Entry 8HST (X-ray diffraction, 2.66 A resolution); this record covers chain A.

# Chain A
Name: Beta-arrestin-1
From: Rattus norvegicus
Reference sequence: P29066 (ARRB1_RAT); residues 1-394 here = UniProt positions 1-394
Chain sequence (414 residues; each row starts with the number of its first residue; numbers below 1 keep their minus sign (Met-19 is residue -19)):
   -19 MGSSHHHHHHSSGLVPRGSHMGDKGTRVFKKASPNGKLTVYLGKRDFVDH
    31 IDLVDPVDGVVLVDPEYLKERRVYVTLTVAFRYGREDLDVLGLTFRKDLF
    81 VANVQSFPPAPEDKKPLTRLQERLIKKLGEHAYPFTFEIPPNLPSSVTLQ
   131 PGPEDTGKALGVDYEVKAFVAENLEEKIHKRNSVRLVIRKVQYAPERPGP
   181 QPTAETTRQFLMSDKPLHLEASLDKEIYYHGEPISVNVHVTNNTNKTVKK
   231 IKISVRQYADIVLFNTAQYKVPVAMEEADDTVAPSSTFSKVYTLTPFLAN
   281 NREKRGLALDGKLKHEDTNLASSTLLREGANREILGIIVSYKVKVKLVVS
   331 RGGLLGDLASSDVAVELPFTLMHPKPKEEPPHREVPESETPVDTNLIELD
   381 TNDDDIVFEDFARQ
Disordered / not traced: -19 to 3, 332-338, 360-382
Differences from the reference sequence: initiating methionine (-19); expression tag (-18 to 0); engineered mutation Val59 (Cys in P29066), Ser125 (Cys in P29066), Leu140 (Cys in P29066), Val150 (Cys in P29066), Val242 (Cys in P29066), Val251 (Cys in P29066), Ser269 (Cys in P29066)
Swiss-Prot annotation at these positions:
  - binding site (1D-myo-inositol hexakisphosphate): Lys250, Met255, Lys324, Lys326
  - modified residue: Tyr47 (Phosphotyrosine)
  - mutagenesis: Val53 (V53D: Inhibits internalization of EDNRA, EDNRB and ADRB2. No effect on interaction with SRC; impairs ADRB2- and HTR1A-mediated ERK phosphorylation; impairs sequestration of ADRB2), Pro91 (P91G: Impairs interaction with SRC; impairs ADRB2- and HTR1A-mediated ERK phosphorylation; no effect on sequestration of ADRB2; when associated with E-121), Pro121 (P121E: Impairs interaction with SRC; impairs ADRB2- and HTR1A-mediated ERK phosphorylation; no effect on sequestration of ADRB2; when associated with G-91)

# In short
UniProt lists 4 residues binding 1D-myo-inositol hexakisphosphate and 3 mutagenesis sites.
Chain A is Beta-arrestin-1 (Rattus norvegicus); the structure, The structure of rat beta-arrestin1, was
determined by X-ray diffraction, deposited together with 8HSV.
